PDB entry 6JBV | X-ray diffraction, 1.71 A resolution | chain A

# Chain A
Protein: Pilus assembly protein
From: Lactobacillus rhamnosus (strain ATCC 53103 / GG)
UniProtKB: A0A345U425 (A0A345U425_LACRG); residue numbers follow UniProt; this construct covers 30-414
Chain sequence (400 residues; each row starts with the number of its first residue):
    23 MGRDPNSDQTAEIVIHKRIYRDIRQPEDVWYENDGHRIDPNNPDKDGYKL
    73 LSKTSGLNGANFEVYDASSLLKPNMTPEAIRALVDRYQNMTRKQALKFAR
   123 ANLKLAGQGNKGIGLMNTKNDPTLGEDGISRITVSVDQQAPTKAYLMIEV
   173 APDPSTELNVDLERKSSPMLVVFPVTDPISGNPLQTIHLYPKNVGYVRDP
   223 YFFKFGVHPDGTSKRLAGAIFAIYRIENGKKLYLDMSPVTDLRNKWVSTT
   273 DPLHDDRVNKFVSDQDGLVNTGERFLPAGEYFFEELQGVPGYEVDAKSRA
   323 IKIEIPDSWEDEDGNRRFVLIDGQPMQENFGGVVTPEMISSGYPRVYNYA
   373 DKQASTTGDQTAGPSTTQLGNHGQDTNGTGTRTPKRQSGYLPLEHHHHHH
Unresolved in the structure: 23-29, 45-76, 177-182, 316-320, 375-422
Differences from the reference sequence: expression tag (23-29, 415-422)
Modified residues: Mse23 (selenomethionine); Mse97, Mse112, Mse138, Mse169, Mse191, Mse258, Mse348, Mse360 (selenomethionine; parent Met)
Glycans and other covalent adducts: covalent link Lys39-Asn215, Lys226-Asn370
Ion coordination: Na+ site 1: Gln110, Ser189; Na+ site 2: Asp221, Thr293, Gly294, Arg296; Na+ site 3 near Gln346 (its only coordinating residue here)

# In short
Gln110 and Ser189 coordinate Na+ site 1. Asp221, Thr293, Gly294 and Arg296 coordinate Na+ site 2.
Chain A is Pilus assembly protein (Lactobacillus rhamnosus (strain ATCC 53103 / GG)); the structure, Crystal
structure of SpaE basal pilin from Lactobacillus rhamnosus GG - Selenium derivative, was determined by X-ray
diffraction (same publication as 6JCH and 6JK7).
